PDB entry 5MK4 | X-ray diffraction, 2.00 A resolution | chains A and C of the 4 polymer chains in the assembly

Chain A (and C):
Protein: Retinoic acid receptor RXR-alpha
Organism: Homo sapiens
Notes: chain C of this document is another copy of the same molecule, construct and numbering; everything in this record applies to it too
Reference sequence: P19793 (RXRA_HUMAN); numbering as in UniProt (aligned over 229-457)
Chain sequence (229 residues; each row starts with the number of its first residue):
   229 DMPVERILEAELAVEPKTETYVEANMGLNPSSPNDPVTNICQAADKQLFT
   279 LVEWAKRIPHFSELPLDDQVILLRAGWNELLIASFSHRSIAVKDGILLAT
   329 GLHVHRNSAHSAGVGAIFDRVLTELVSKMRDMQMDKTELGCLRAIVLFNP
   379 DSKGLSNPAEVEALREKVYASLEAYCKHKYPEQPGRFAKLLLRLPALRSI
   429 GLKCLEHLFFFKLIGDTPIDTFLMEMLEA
Disordered / not traced: 244-258 (chain C: 245-258)
Swiss-Prot annotation at these positions:
  - region: Arg348 to Gly368 (Required for nuclear export)
  - binding site (9-cis-retinoate): Arg316, Ala327
  - binding site (all-trans-retinoate): Arg316, Ala327
  - modified residue (Phosphoserine): Ser259, Ser260
Residues lining bound ligands: I5W ((E)-3-[3-(2-methyl-5-phenyl-phenyl)-4-oxidanyl-phenyl]prop-2-enoic acid): Ile268, Ala271, Ala272, Gln275, Trp305, Asn306, Leu309, Ile310, Phe313, Arg316, Ile324, Leu326, Ala327, Val342, Ile345, Phe346, Val349, Cys432, His435, Leu436, Phe439
Reported in the primary citation:
  - conformationally variable residues (side-chain flip): Val342, Leu436
  - binding site for I5W: Leu436

Chain A / chain C interface:
Contacting residue pairs (35; chain A residue first):
  Arg348(A) - Lys381(C)
  Thr351(A) - Lys381(C)  hydrogen bond
  Glu352(A) - Asp379(C)
  Glu352(A) - Lys381(C)  salt bridge
  Lys356(A) - Asp379(C)  salt bridge
  Asp379(A) - Lys356(C)  salt bridge
  Asp379(A) - Arg421(C)  salt bridge
  Glu390(A) - Lys417(C)  salt bridge
  Tyr397(A) - Gly413(C)
  Tyr397(A) - Ala416(C)  hydrophobic
  Tyr397(A) - Lys417(C)
  Tyr397(A) - Leu420(C)  hydrophobic
  Glu401(A) - Glu401(C)
  Gly413(A) - Tyr397(C)
  Phe415(A) - Ala416(C)  hydrophobic
  Ala416(A) - Tyr397(C)  hydrophobic
  Ala416(A) - Phe415(C)  hydrophobic
  Lys417(A) - Glu390(C)  salt bridge
  Lys417(A) - Tyr397(C)
  Leu420(A) - Tyr397(C)  hydrophobic
  Leu420(A) - Leu422(C)  hydrophobic
  Arg421(A) - Asp379(C)  salt bridge
  Leu422(A) - Leu420(C)  hydrophobic
  Leu422(A) - Pro423(C)  hydrophobic
  Pro423(A) - Leu422(C)  hydrophobic
  Pro423(A) - Arg426(C)  hydrogen bond (backbone-side chain)
  Ala424(A) - Asp379(C)
  Ala424(A) - Arg426(C)
  Arg426(A) - Pro423(C)  hydrogen bond (side chain-backbone)
  Arg426(A) - Ala424(C)
  Arg426(A) - Ser427(C)  hydrogen bond
  Ser427(A) - Arg426(C)  hydrogen bond
  Ser427(A) - Leu430(C)
  Leu430(A) - Ser427(C)
  Leu430(A) - Leu430(C)  hydrophobic
Other interface residues (no listed pair), chain A (24 interface residues in all): Ile373, Arg393, Lys405, Leu419
Other interface residues (no listed pair), chain C (23 interface residues in all): Glu352, Ile373, Arg393, Lys405, Leu419

Overview:
The interface between chain A and chain C involves 24 residues on one side and 23 on the other; the contacts
include 5 hydrogen bonds and 7 salt bridges. Among the polar pairs are Glu352(A)-Lys381(C),
Lys356(A)-Asp379(C) and Asp379(A)-Arg421(C). From the paper: a binding site for I5W at Leu436(A);
conformational variability at Val342(A) and Leu436(A).
Chain A and chain C are both Retinoic acid receptor RXR-alpha (Homo sapiens); the structure, Crystal structure
of the Retinoid X Receptor alpha in complex with synthetic honokiol derivative 7 and ..., was determined by
X-ray diffraction (same publication as 5MJ5, 5MKJ, 5MKU and 5MMW).
